Entry 8VN6 (X-ray diffraction, 1.54 A resolution); this record covers chains C and A of the 4 polymer chains in the assembly.

== Chain C ==
Molecule: 21-nt DNA strand
Sequence (21 nucleotides; numbered 401 to 421; the number before each row is that of its first residue):
   401 TTGACTCTCT TAAGAGAGTC A
Metal / ion sites: Mg2+: DA413, DG414 (shared with 1 residue of chain B); Na+: DA413, DG414 (shared with 1 residue of chain B)

== Chain A ==
Protein: Intron-encoded endonuclease I-PpoI
From: Physarum polycephalum
Notes: EC 3.1.-.-
UniProt: Q94702 (PPO1_PHYPO); numbering as in UniProt (aligned over 2-163)
Sequence (162 residues; row label = number of the first residue in the row):
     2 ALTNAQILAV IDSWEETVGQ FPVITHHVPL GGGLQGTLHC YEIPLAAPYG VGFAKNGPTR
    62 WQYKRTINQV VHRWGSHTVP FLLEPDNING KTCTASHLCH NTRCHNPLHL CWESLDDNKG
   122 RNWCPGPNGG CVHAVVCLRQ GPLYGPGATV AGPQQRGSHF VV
Metal / ion sites: Zn2+ site 1: Cys41, Cys100, Cys105, His110; Mg2+: Asn119 (shared with 2 residues of chain D); Na+: Asn119 (shared with 2 residues of chain D); Zn2+ site 2: Cys125, Cys132, His134, Cys138
What the authors report for this chain:
  - mutagenesis - H78A/H98A, H98A: decreased catalytic activity
  - mutagenesis - H78A: unchanged catalytic activity
  - catalytic residues: His78, His98
  - mutagenesis - H98A: abolished binding to metal ion

== How chain C and chain A interact ==
Residue-residue contacts (18; chain C residue first):
  DT401(C) - Thr67(A)  phosphate contact
  DT402(C) - Arg66(A)  salt bridge to the phosphate
  DT402(C) - Thr67(A)  base contact
  DG403(C) - Val52(A)  phosphate contact
  DG403(C) - Gly53(A)  hydrogen bond to the phosphate
  DG403(C) - Lys65(A)  hydrogen bond to the base
  DA404(C) - Ala48(A)  phosphate contact
  DA404(C) - Pro49(A)  phosphate contact
  DA404(C) - Ala55(A)  base contact
  DA404(C) - Lys65(A)  base contact
  DC405(C) - Ala48(A)  phosphate contact
  DC405(C) - Lys56(A)  base contact
  DT406(C) - Lys56(A)  base contact
  DT406(C) - Asn57(A)  base contact
  DC407(C) - Asn57(A)  hydrogen bond to the base
  DT411(C) - Leu116(A)  base contact
  DT411(C) - Lys120(A)  hydrogen bond to the base
  DA412(C) - Asp117(A)  sugar contact
Interface residues without a listed pair, chain C (11 interface residues in all): DT408, DT410
Interface residues without a listed pair, chain A (17 interface residues in all): Tyr50, Phe54, Val72, Arg74

== In short ==
Chain C and chain A form an interface of 11 and 17 residues respectively, with 4 hydrogen bonds and 1 salt
bridge. Polar pairs include DG403(C)-Lys65(A), DC407(C)-Asn57(A) and DT411(C)-Lys120(A). DA413(C) and DG414(C)
form the Mg2+ site. From the paper: catalytic residues His78(A) and His98(A); H78A/H98A and H98A of chain A
reduce catalytic activity.
Chain C is a 21-nt DNA strand and chain A is Intron-encoded endonuclease I-PpoI (Physarum polycephalum); the
structure, Homing endonuclease I-PpoI-DNA complex:reaction at pH8.0 (Tris) with 500 uM Mg2+ for 10s, was
determined by X-ray diffraction (same publication as 8VMO, 8VMP, 8VMQ, 8VMR, 8VMS, 8VMT and 35 further
entries).
